Entry 8EVF (X-ray diffraction, 2.87 A resolution); this record covers chains A and T of the 3 polymer chains in the assembly.

[Chain A]
Name: DNA polymerase eta
From: Homo sapiens
Notes: EC 2.7.7.7
UniProtKB: Q9Y253 (POLH_HUMAN); residue numbers follow UniProt; this construct covers 1-432
Chain sequence (435 residues; row label = number of the first residue in the row; numbers below 1 keep their minus sign (Gly-2 is residue -2)):
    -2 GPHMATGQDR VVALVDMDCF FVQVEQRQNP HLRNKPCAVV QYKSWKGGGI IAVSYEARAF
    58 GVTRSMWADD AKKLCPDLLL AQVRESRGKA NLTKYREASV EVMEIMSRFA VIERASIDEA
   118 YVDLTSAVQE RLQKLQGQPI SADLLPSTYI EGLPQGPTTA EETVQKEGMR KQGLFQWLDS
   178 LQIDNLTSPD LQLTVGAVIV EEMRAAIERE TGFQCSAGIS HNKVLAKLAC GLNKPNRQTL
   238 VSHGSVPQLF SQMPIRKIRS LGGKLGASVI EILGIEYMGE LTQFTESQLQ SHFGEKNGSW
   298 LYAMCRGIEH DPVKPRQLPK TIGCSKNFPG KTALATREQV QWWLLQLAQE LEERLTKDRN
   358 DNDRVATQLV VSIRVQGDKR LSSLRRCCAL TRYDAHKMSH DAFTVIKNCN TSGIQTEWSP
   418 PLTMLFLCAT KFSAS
Disordered / not traced: -2 to 2, 154-161, 179-182, 374-378, 432
Construct notes: expression tag (-2 to 0)
Metal / ion sites: Ca2+ site 1: Asp13, Met14, Asp115 (together with 2'-deoxycytidine-5'-triphosphate); Ca2+ site 2: Asp13, Asp115, Glu116 (together with 2'-deoxycytidine-5'-triphosphate) (shared with 1 residue of chain P)
Residues lining bound ligands: 2'-deoxycytidine-5'-triphosphate (DCP): Asp13, Met14, Asp15, Cys16, Phe17, Phe18, Ile48, Ala49, Tyr52, Arg55, Arg61, Ile114, Asp115, Glu116, Lys231
From the paper describing this entry:
  - binding site for the 12-nt DNA strand (chain T): Gln38
  - binding site for 2'-deoxycytidine-5'-triphosphate: Arg61
  - conformationally variable residues (side-chain flip): Arg61

[Chain T]
Molecule: 12-nt DNA strand
Sequence (12 nucleotides; each row starts with the number of its first residue):
     1 CATGXTGACG CT
Disordered / not traced: 1-2
Modified residues: X6H ((4aM,9M)-3-(2-deoxy-5-O-phosphono-beta-D-erythro-pentofuranosyl)-3,5-dihydropyrimido[1,2-a]purine-6,10-dione) at position 5

[Interface between chain A and chain T]
Residue-residue contacts - 34 pairs, chain A then chain T:
  Gln38(A) - DG4(T)  hydrogen bond to the sugar
  Gln38(A) - X6H_5(T)  sugar contact
  Tyr39(A) - DG4(T)  phosphate contact
  Tyr39(A) - X6H_5(T)  hydrogen bond to the phosphate
  Trp42(A) - DT3(T)  hydrogen bond to the phosphate
  Ile48(A) - DG4(T)  base contact
  Trp64(A) - DT3(T)  sugar contact
  Lys86(A) - X6H_5(T)  phosphate contact
  Lys86(A) - DT6(T)  salt bridge to the phosphate
  Ala87(A) - X6H_5(T)  sugar contact
  Leu89(A) - X6H_5(T)  phosphate contact
  Leu89(A) - DT6(T)  phosphate contact
  Arg93(A) - DT6(T)  salt bridge to the phosphate
  Lys311(A) - DC9(T)  salt bridge to the phosphate
  Arg313(A) - DA8(T)  phosphate contact
  Arg313(A) - DC9(T)  salt bridge to the phosphate
  Pro316(A) - DA8(T)  phosphate contact
  Lys317(A) - DA8(T)  hydrogen bond to the phosphate
  Lys317(A) - DC9(T)  salt bridge to the phosphate
  Thr318(A) - DG7(T)  sugar contact
  Thr318(A) - DA8(T)  hydrogen bond to the phosphate
  Ile319(A) - DG7(T)  phosphate contact
  Gly320(A) - DT6(T)  sugar contact
  Gly320(A) - DG7(T)  hydrogen bond to the phosphate
  Cys321(A) - DT6(T)  phosphate contact
  Ser322(A) - X6H_5(T)  sugar contact
  Ser322(A) - DT6(T)  hydrogen bond to the phosphate
  Lys323(A) - X6H_5(T)  salt bridge to the phosphate
  Asn324(A) - DG4(T)  phosphate contact
  Asn324(A) - X6H_5(T)  hydrogen bond to the phosphate
  Pro326(A) - DT3(T)  sugar contact
  Pro326(A) - DG4(T)  phosphate contact
  Gly327(A) - DT3(T)  base contact
  Arg351(A) - DG7(T)  salt bridge to the phosphate
Other interface residues (no listed pair), chain A (25 interface residues in all): Thr329, Glu347

[In short]
25 residues of chain A face 7 of chain T across their interface; the contacts include 8 hydrogen bonds and 7
salt bridges. Polar contacts include Gln38(A)-DG4(T), Tyr39(A)-X6H_5(T) and Trp42(A)-DT3(T). Ligands of chain
A: 2'-deoxycytidine-5'-triphosphate. The paper reports a binding site for the 12-nt DNA strand (chain T) at
Gln38(A); a binding site for 2'-deoxycytidine-5'-triphosphate at Arg61(A).
Chain A is DNA polymerase eta (Homo sapiens) and chain T is a 12-nt DNA strand; the structure, Human DNA
polymerase eta extension complex with an incoming dctp, was determined by X-ray diffraction (same publication
as 8EVE).
